PDB entry 3P8N | X-ray diffraction, 1.90 A resolution | chains A and C

[Chain A]
Name: HCV serine protease NS3
Source organism: Hepatitis C virus
Notes: EC 3.4.21.98
Reference sequence: P26662 (POLG_HCVJA); residues 1-180 here correspond to UniProt positions 1027-1206 (UniProt number = residue number + 1026)
Chain sequence (186 residues; row label = number of the first residue in the row):
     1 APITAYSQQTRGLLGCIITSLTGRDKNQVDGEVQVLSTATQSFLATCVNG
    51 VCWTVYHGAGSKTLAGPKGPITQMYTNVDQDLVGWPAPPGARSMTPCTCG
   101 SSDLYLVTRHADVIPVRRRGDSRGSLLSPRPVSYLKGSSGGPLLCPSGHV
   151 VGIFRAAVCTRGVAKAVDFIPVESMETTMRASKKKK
Disordered / not traced: 183-186
Cystine bridges: Cys47-Cys52
Sequence notes: expression tag (181-186)
Ion coordination: Na+: Ala5, Ala111
Residues lining bound ligands: L4T (N-[(cyclopentyloxy)carbonyl]-3-methyl-L-valyl-(4R)-4-[(8-bromo-7-methoxy-2-{2-[(2-methylpropanoyl)amino]-1,3-thiazol-4-yl}quinolin-4-yl)oxy]-N-[(1R,2S)-1-carboxy-2-ethenylcyclopropyl]-L-prolinamide): Tyr56, His57, Val78, Asp79, Gln80, Asp81, Arg123, Val132, Leu135, Lys136, Gly137, Ser138, Ser139, Phe154, Arg155, Ala156, Ala157, Val158, Cys159, Asp168
Swiss-Prot annotation at these positions:
  - active site (Charge relay system): His57, Asp81, Ser139
  - binding site (Zn(2+)): Cys97, Cys99, Cys145, His149
What the authors report for this chain:
  - binding site for L4T: Ser42, His57, Asp79, Lys136, Gly137, Ser139, Arg155, Ala157, Cys159, Asp168
  - catalytic residues: His57, Asp81, Ser139
  - conformationally variable residues (side-chain flip): Asp79, Arg155, Asp168
  - contacts within the chain: His57-Asp81 (hydrogen bond), Gln80-Arg155, Arg155-Asp168 (salt bridge)

[Chain C]
Name: HCV non-structural protein 4A
Notes: fragment: NS3 interacting peptide
Chain sequence (17 residues; row label = number of the first residue in the row):
   219 KKGSVVIVGRIILSGRK
Disordered / not traced: 219, 233-235

[Chain A / chain C interface]
Residue-residue contacts - 67 pairs, chain A then chain C:
  Ile3(A) - Ser232(C)
  Thr4(A) - Leu231(C)
  Thr4(A) - Ser232(C)  hydrogen bond (backbone-backbone)
  Ala5(A) - Ile229(C)  hydrophobic
  Ala5(A) - Ile230(C)
  Ala5(A) - Leu231(C)  hydrophobic
  Tyr6(A) - Ile229(C)
  Tyr6(A) - Ile230(C)  hydrogen bond (backbone-backbone)
  Ser7(A) - Arg228(C)
  Ser7(A) - Ile229(C)
  Gln8(A) - Gly227(C)
  Gln8(A) - Arg228(C)  hydrogen bond
  Gln8(A) - Ile230(C)
  Gln9(A) - Val226(C)
  Thr10(A) - Ile225(C)
  Thr10(A) - Val226(C)  hydrogen bond (backbone-backbone)
  Thr10(A) - Gly227(C)  hydrogen bond (side chain-backbone)
  Thr10(A) - Arg228(C)
  Arg11(A) - Val224(C)
  Arg11(A) - Ile225(C)
  Arg11(A) - Val226(C)  hydrogen bond (backbone-backbone)
  Cys16(A) - Val224(C)
  Cys16(A) - Val226(C)  hydrophobic
  Thr19(A) - Val224(C)
  Ser20(A) - Gly221(C)
  Ser20(A) - Ser222(C)  hydrogen bond (backbone-backbone)
  Ser20(A) - Val224(C)
  Gly23(A) - Ser222(C)
  Asp25(A) - Ile225(C)
  Gln28(A) - Arg228(C)  hydrogen bond (backbone-side chain)
  Asp30(A) - Arg228(C)
  Gly31(A) - Ile229(C)
  Glu32(A) - Ile229(C)  hydrogen bond (backbone-backbone)
  Glu32(A) - Ile230(C)
  Glu32(A) - Leu231(C)  hydrogen bond (side chain-backbone)
  Val33(A) - Arg228(C)
  Val33(A) - Ile229(C)  hydrogen bond (backbone-backbone)
  Gln34(A) - Ile225(C)
  Gln34(A) - Gly227(C)
  Gln34(A) - Arg228(C)
  Val35(A) - Val224(C)
  Val35(A) - Ile225(C)
  Val35(A) - Val226(C)  hydrogen bond (backbone-backbone)
  Val35(A) - Gly227(C)  hydrogen bond (backbone-backbone)
  Val35(A) - Arg228(C)
  Leu36(A) - Val223(C)  hydrophobic
  Leu36(A) - Val224(C)
  Leu36(A) - Ile225(C)  hydrophobic
  Ser37(A) - Val223(C)
  Ser37(A) - Val224(C)  hydrogen bond (backbone-backbone)
  Ser37(A) - Val226(C)
  Thr38(A) - Val223(C)
  Phe43(A) - Val223(C)  hydrophobic
  Lys62(A) - Gly221(C)
  Lys62(A) - Val223(C)
  Thr63(A) - Ser222(C)  hydrogen bond
  Thr63(A) - Val223(C)  hydrogen bond (backbone-backbone)
  Leu64(A) - Val223(C)
  Ala65(A) - Ser222(C)
  Ala65(A) - Val223(C)  hydrogen bond (backbone-backbone)
  Pro70(A) - Ser222(C)
  Arg92(A) - Ile230(C)
  Met94(A) - Leu231(C)  hydrophobic
  Val107(A) - Ile229(C)  hydrophobic
  Thr108(A) - Ile229(C)
  Arg109(A) - Ile229(C)
  Leu144(A) - Leu231(C)  hydrophobic
Also at the interface, not in a pair above, chain A (42 interface residues in all): Pro2, Val29, Leu44, Ala59, Trp85, Ala111
Also at the interface, not in a pair above, chain C (13 interface residues in all): Lys220

[Summary]
42 residues of chain A face 13 of chain C across their interface, with 17 hydrogen bonds. Polar contacts
include Gln8(A)-Arg228(C), Thr10(A)-Gly227(C) and Gln28(A)-Arg228(C). Bound to chain A: compound L4T. The
paper reports catalytic residues His57(A), Asp81(A) and Ser139(A); a binding site for L4T at Ser42(A),
His57(A) and Asp79(A) among others.
Chain A is HCV serine protease NS3 (Hepatitis C virus) and chain C is HCV non-structural protein 4A; the
structure, Crystal structure of HCV NS3/NS4A protease complexed with BI 201335, was determined by X-ray
diffraction (same publication as 3P8O).
